1QF5 - chain A; structure by X-ray diffraction, 2.00 A resolution.

# Chain A
Protein: Protein (adenylosuccinate synthetase)
From: Escherichia coli
Notes: EC 6.3.4.4
Reference sequence: P0A7D4 (PURA_ECOLI); residues 1-431 here correspond to UniProt positions 2-432 (UniProt number = residue number + 1)
Sequence (431 residues; row label = number of the first residue in the row):
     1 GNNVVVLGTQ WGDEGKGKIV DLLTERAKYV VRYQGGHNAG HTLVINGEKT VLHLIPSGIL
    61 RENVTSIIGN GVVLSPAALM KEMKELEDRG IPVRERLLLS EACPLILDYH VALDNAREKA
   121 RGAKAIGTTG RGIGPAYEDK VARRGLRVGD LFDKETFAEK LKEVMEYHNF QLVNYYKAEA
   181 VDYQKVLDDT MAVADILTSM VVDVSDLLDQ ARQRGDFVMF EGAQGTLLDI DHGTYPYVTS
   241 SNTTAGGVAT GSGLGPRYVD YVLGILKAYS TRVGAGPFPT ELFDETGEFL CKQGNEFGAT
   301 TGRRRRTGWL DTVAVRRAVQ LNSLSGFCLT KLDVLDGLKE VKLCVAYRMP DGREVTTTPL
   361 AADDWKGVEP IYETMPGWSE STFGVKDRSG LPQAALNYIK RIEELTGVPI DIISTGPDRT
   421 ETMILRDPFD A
Bound ions: Mg2+: Asp13, Gly40 (together with (C8-S)-hydantocidin 5'-phosphate, GDP, phosphate ion)
Small-molecule neighbours:
  - GDP (guanosine-5'-diphosphate): Asp13, Glu14, Gly15, Lys16, Gly17, Lys18, Gly40, His41, Thr42, Val44, Ala299, Arg305, Thr330, Lys331, Asp333, Val334, Ser414, Thr415, Gly416, Pro417
  - (C8-S)-hydantocidin 5'-phosphate (RPL): Trp11, Asp13, Asn38, Ala39, Gly40, Ile126, Gly127, Thr128, Thr129, Gly130, Ile133, Gly134, Arg143, Gln224, Leu228, Val238, Thr239, Val273, Gly274, Gly298, Ala299, Thr300, Thr301, Gly302, Arg303, Arg305

# In short
Ligands of chain A: GDP and (C8-S)-hydantocidin 5'-phosphate. Asp13 and Gly40 coordinate Mg2+.
Chain A is Protein (adenylosuccinate synthetase) (Escherichia coli); the structure, Design, synthesis, and
X-ray crystal structure of an enzyme bound bisubstrate hybrid inhibitor of adenylosuccinate synthetase, was
determined by X-ray diffraction (same publication as 1QF4).
